2ZY3 - chains A and D of the 6 polymer chains in the assembly; structure by X-ray diffraction, 2.50 A resolution.

== Chain A (and D) ==
Name: L-aspartate beta-decarboxylase
Source organism: Alcaligenes faecalis subsp. faecalis
Notes: EC 4.1.1.12; chain D of this document is another copy of the same molecule, construct and numbering; everything in this record applies to it too
Reference sequence: Q93QX0 (Q93QX0_ALCFA); residue numbers follow UniProt; this construct covers 1-533
Sequence (546 residues; each row starts with the number of its first residue):
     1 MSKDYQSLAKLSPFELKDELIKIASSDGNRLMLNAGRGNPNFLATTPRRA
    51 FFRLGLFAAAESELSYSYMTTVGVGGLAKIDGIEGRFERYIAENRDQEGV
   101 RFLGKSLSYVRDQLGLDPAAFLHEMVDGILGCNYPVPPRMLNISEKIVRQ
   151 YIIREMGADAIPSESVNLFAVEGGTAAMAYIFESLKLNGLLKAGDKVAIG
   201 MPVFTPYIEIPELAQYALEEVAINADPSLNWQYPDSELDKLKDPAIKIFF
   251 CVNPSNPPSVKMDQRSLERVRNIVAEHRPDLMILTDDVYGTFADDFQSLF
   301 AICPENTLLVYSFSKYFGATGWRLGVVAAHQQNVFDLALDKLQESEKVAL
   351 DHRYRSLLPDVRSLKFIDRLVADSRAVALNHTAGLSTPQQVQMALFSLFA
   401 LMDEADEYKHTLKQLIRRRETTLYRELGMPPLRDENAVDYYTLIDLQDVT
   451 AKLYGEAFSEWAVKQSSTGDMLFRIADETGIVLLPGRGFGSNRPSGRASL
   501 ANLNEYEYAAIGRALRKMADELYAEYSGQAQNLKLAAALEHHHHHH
Disordered / not traced: 1-18, 529-546 (chain D: 1-21, 536-546)
Differences from the reference sequence: expression tag (534-546)
Curated features (UniProtKB/Swiss-Prot):
  - binding site (L-aspartate): Gly115, Asn256, Arg497
  - modified residue: Lys315 (N6-(pyridoxal phosphate)lysine)
  - mutagenesis: Tyr134 (Y134F: Slightly reduced activity), Lys315 (K315A: Slightly reduced activity), Arg487 (R487A: Loss of activity)
Covalently attached groups: pyridoxal phosphate (PLP) linked to Lys315
Residues lining bound ligands: pyridoxal phosphate (PLP): Arg37, Gly173, Gly174, Thr175, Phe204, Tyr207, Val252, Asn256, Asp286, Val288, Tyr289, Ser312, Ser314, Arg323, Tyr441
What the authors report for this chain:
  - binding site for pyridoxal phosphate: Lys315
  - mutagenesis - K17A, R37A: increased catalytic activity
  - mutagenesis - R487A: abolished catalytic activity
  - mutagenesis - R37A: increased binding to substrate
  - mutagenesis - Y134F, Y207F, K315A, Y441F: decreased catalytic activity
  - mutagenesis - K315A: decreased binding to pyridoxal phosphate
  - catalytic residues: Lys315 (citing earlier work)

== How chain A and chain D interact ==
Pairs across the interface - 25 pairs, chain A then chain D:
  Ala60(A) - Arg95(D)
  Leu64(A) - Ser108(D)
  Ser65(A) - Ser108(D)  hydrogen bond (backbone-side chain)
  Ser65(A) - Asp112(D)
  Tyr66(A) - Lys105(D)
  Tyr66(A) - Ser108(D)  hydrogen bond (backbone-side chain)
  Ser67(A) - Ser108(D)  hydrogen bond
  Ser67(A) - Tyr109(D)
  Ser67(A) - Asp112(D)
  Ser67(A) - Gln113(D)  hydrogen bond
  Ser67(A) - Met402(D)
  Tyr68(A) - Lys105(D)  hydrogen bond (backbone-side chain)
  Tyr68(A) - Gln113(D)  hydrogen bond
  Tyr68(A) - Met402(D)
  Met69(A) - Phe102(D)  hydrophobic
  Met69(A) - Lys105(D)
  Met69(A) - Met402(D)  hydrogen bond (backbone-backbone)
  Lys79(A) - Arg111(D)
  Lys79(A) - Asp112(D)  salt bridge
  Arg86(A) - Glu88(D)  salt bridge
  Arg89(A) - Arg89(D)
  Arg89(A) - Ala92(D)
  Arg89(A) - Glu93(D)  salt bridge
  Arg89(A) - Arg95(D)
  Glu93(A) - Glu93(D)
Interface residues without a listed pair, chain A (14 interface residues in all): Thr70, Asp81, Gly82
Interface residues without a listed pair, chain D (16 interface residues in all): Glu84, Asp403, Glu404

== Overview ==
14 residues of chain A and 16 residues of chain D are in contact; the contacts include 7 hydrogen bonds and 3
salt bridges. Polar pairs include Lys79(A)-Asp112(D), Arg86(A)-Glu88(D) and Arg89(A)-Glu93(D). From the paper:
the catalytic residue Lys315(A); Y134F, Y207F and K315A of chain A, among others, reduce catalytic activity; 7
substitutions were tested in all.
Chain A and chain D are both L-aspartate beta-decarboxylase (Alcaligenes faecalis subsp. faecalis); the
structure, dodecameric L-aspartate beta-decarboxylase, was determined by X-ray diffraction (same publication
as 2ZY2, 2ZY4 and 2ZY5).
